6F7J - chains A and B; structure by X-ray diffraction, 3.22 A resolution.

# Chain A
Protein: Serrate RNA effector molecule homolog
Source organism: Homo sapiens
UniProt: Q9BXP5 (SRRT_HUMAN), isoform Q9BXP5-4; residues 171-270 here = UniProt positions 171-270
Sequence (100 residues; each row starts with the number of its first residue):
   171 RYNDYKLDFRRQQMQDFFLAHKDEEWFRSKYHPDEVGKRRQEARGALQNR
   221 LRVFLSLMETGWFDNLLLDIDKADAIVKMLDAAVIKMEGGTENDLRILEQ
Unresolved in the structure: 171-172, 270

# Chain B
Protein: Serrate RNA effector molecule homolog
Source organism: Homo sapiens
UniProt: Q9BXP5 (SRRT_HUMAN), isoform Q9BXP5-4; residue numbers follow UniProt; this construct covers 408-763
Sequence (356 residues; each row starts with the number of its first residue):
   408 GLECKPRPLHKTCSLFMRNIAPNISRAEIISLCKRYPGFMRVALSEPQPE
   458 RRFFRRGWVTFDRSVNIKEICWNLQNIRLRECELSPGVNRDLTRRVRNIN
   508 GITQHKQIVRNDIKLAAKLIHTLDDRTQLWASEPGTPPLPTSLPSQNPIL
   558 KNITDYLIEEVSAEEEELLGSSGGAPPEEPPKEGNPAEINVERDEKLIKV
   608 LDKLLLYLRIVHSLDYYNTCEYPNEDEMPNRCGIIHVRGPMPPNRISHGE
   658 VLEWQKTFEEKLTPLLSVRESLSEEEAQKMGRKDPEQEVEKFVTSNTQEL
   708 GKDKWLCPLSGKKFKGPEFVRKHIFNKHAEKIEEVKKEVAFFNNFLTDAK
   758 RPALPE
Unresolved in the structure: 408, 538-552, 578-598, 763
Reported in the primary citation:
  - contacts within the chain: Arg448-Glu634 (backbone contact), Arg448-Met635 (backbone contact), Arg433-Glu634, Trp465-Met635, Trp465-Pro636
  - mutagenesis - F423A/R425A/R463A/W465A, R425G/R470G/R497A/R502A: decreased binding to ssRNA
  - mutagenesis - K719A/K722A/K734A: unchanged binding to ssRNA
  - mutagenesis - K719A/K722A/K734A: abolished binding to FARB
  - post-translational modification sites: Thr543 (citing earlier work)

# Interface between chain A and chain B
Contacting residue pairs (107; chain A residue first):
  Leu177(A) with Met687(B), hydrophobic
  Arg180(A) with Glu683(B), salt bridge; Met687(B)
  Arg181(A) with Lys686(B), hydrogen bond (side chain-backbone); Met687(B)
  Met184(A) with Met687(B); Phe749(B), hydrophobic; Phe752(B); Leu753(B), hydrophobic; Arg758(B)
  Phe187(A) with Phe460(B), hydrophobic; Phe752(B), hydrophobic; Pro759(B); Ala760(B), hydrophobic
  Phe188(A) with Phe748(B), hydrophobic; Phe749(B), hydrophobic; Phe752(B), hydrophobic
  Lys192(A) with Glu745(B), salt bridge; Phe748(B)
  Glu194(A) with Pro429(B); Asn430(B)
  Glu195(A) with Ser432(B); Arg433(B), hydrogen bond (side chain-backbone)
  Trp196(A) with Pro429(B); Pro454(B), hydrophobic; Phe460(B), hydrophobic; Arg462(B)
  Phe197(A) with Phe748(B), hydrophobic; Phe752(B), hydrophobic
  Arg198(A) with Phe748(B)
  Lys200(A) with Glu453(B), salt bridge
  Tyr201(A) with Phe748(B); Asn751(B), hydrogen bond (backbone-side chain); Phe752(B); Asp755(B), hydrogen bond; Pro759(B)
  His202(A) with Phe748(B)
  Pro203(A) with Lys744(B); Ala747(B), hydrophobic; Phe748(B)
  Asp204(A) with Lys744(B), salt bridge
  Arg214(A) with Thr534(B); Gln535(B), hydrogen bond (side chain-backbone)
  Ala216(A) with Asp633(B)
  Leu217(A) with Thr534(B); Val618(B); His619(B)
  Gln218(A) with Leu536(B)
  Arg220(A) with Ile617(B), hydrogen bond (side chain-backbone); Val618(B); Ser620(B); Glu632(B), salt bridge; Asp633(B), salt bridge; Arg638(B), hydrogen bond (side chain-backbone)
  Leu221(A) with Trp537(B), hydrophobic; Tyr614(B), hydrophobic
  Phe224(A) with Lys610(B); Leu613(B); Tyr614(B); Val618(B), hydrophobic
  Phe233(A) with Leu613(B), hydrophobic; Ile617(B), hydrophobic
  Leu237(A) with Glu602(B); Asp609(B)
  Leu238(A) with Asp609(B), hydrogen bond (backbone-side chain); Leu612(B), hydrophobic; Leu613(B), hydrophobic; Val644(B); Arg645(B), hydrogen bond (backbone-side chain)
  Asp239(A) with Arg600(B), salt bridge; Val644(B); Arg645(B), salt bridge
  Ile240(A) with Asn505(B); Val644(B); Arg645(B)
  Ala243(A) with Val503(B)
  Ile246(A) with Val503(B), hydrophobic; Ile642(B), hydrophobic; Val644(B), hydrophobic
  Val247(A) with Arg502(B); Val503(B), hydrophobic
  Met249(A) with Leu613(B), hydrophobic
  Leu250(A) with Cys639(B), hydrophobic; Gly640(B); Ile642(B), hydrophobic
  Asp251(A) with His417(B), salt bridge; Arg502(B), salt bridge
  Val254(A) with His417(B); Arg638(B); Cys639(B)
  Ile255(A) with Leu416(B); His417(B)
  Met257(A) with Ile617(B); Arg638(B)
  Glu258(A) with Leu416(B); Arg448(B), salt bridge; Arg638(B), salt bridge
  Gly259(A) with Arg414(B), hydrogen bond (backbone-side chain)
  Gly260(A) with Leu416(B)
  Asn263(A) with Glu410(B); Cys411(B), hydrogen bond (side chain-backbone); Pro413(B)
  Asp264(A) with Arg414(B), salt bridge
  Ile267(A) with Pro413(B), hydrophobic; Pro415(B), hydrophobic; His417(B)
  Leu268(A) with His417(B)
Other interface residues (no listed pair), chain A (52 interface residues in all): His191, Asn219, Val223, Leu227, Met228, Leu236, Arg266
Other interface residues (no listed pair), chain B (67 interface residues in all): Lys412, Met447, Ile556, Ile605, Lys606, Arg616, Asn637, Pro647, Glu741, Leu761
Interface features reported in the paper:
  - pairs named by the authors: Arg448(B)-Glu258(A) (salt bridge), Pro454(B)-Trp196(A) (hydrophobic contact), Phe460(B)-Phe187(A) (hydrophobic contact), Phe460(B)-Trp196(A) (hydrophobic contact)
  - interface residues, chain A: Phe187(A), Trp196(A), Ile255(A)
  - interface residues, chain B: Pro454(B), Phe460(B)

# In short
Chain A and chain B form an interface of 52 and 67 residues respectively, with 11 hydrogen bonds and 13 salt
bridges. Polar pairs include Arg180(A)-Glu683(B), Lys192(A)-Glu745(B) and Lys200(A)-Glu453(B). The authors
report a salt bridge between Arg448(B) and Glu258(A); hydrophobic contacts between Pro454(B) and Trp196(A),
Phe460(B) and Phe187(A) and Phe460(B) and Trp196(A). The paper reports that F423A/R425A/R463A/W465A and
R425G/R470G/R497A/R502A of chain B reduce binding to ssRNA; interface residues Phe187(A), Trp196(A) and
Pro454(B) among others.
Here chain A is Serrate RNA effector molecule homolog and chain B is Serrate RNA effector molecule homolog,
both from Homo sapiens. Entry 6F7J (Crystal structure of Human ARS2 residues 171-270 + 408-763) was determined
by X-ray diffraction (same publication as 6F7P, 6F7S and 6F8D).
